PDB entry 9JXW | X-ray diffraction, 3.00 A resolution | chains A and B

[Chain A (and B)]
Molecule: PIN domain-containing protein
From: Sulfolobus islandicus REY15A
Notes: chain B of this document is another copy of the same molecule, construct and numbering; everything in this record applies to it too
UniProtKB: F0NH84 (F0NH84_SULIR); numbering as in UniProt (aligned over 1-417)
Amino-acid sequence (429 residues; each row starts with the number of its first residue):
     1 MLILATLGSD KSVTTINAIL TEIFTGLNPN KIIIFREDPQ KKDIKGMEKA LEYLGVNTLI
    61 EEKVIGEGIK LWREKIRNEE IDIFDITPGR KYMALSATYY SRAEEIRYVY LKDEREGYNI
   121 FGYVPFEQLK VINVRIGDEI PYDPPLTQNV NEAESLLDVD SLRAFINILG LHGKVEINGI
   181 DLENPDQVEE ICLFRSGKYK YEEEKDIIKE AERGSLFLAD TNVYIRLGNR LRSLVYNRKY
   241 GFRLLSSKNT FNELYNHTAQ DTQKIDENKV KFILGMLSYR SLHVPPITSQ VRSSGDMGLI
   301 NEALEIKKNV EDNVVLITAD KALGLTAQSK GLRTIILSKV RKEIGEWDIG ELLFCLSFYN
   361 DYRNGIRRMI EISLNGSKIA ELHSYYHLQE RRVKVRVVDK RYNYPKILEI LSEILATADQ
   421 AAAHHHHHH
Unresolved in the structure: 180-182, 260-261, 364-367, 421-429 (chain B: 261-263, 287-291, 364-367, 419-429)
Differences from the reference sequence: expression tag (418-429)
Disulfide bonds: Cys192-Cys355

[Chain A / chain B interface]
Residue-residue contacts (72):
  Asp10(A) with Arg115(B), salt bridge
  Ile69(A) with Ile132(B), hydrophobic
  Lys70(A) with Gly137(B)
  Thr87(A) with Lys91(B), hydrogen bond (backbone-side chain)
  Pro88(A) with Lys91(B)
  Gly89(A) with Lys91(B), hydrogen bond (backbone-side chain)
  Arg90(A) with Glu114(B)
  Lys91(A) with Thr87(B), hydrogen bond (side chain-backbone); Gly89(B), hydrogen bond (side chain-backbone); Tyr108(B)
  Tyr92(A) with Tyr110(B), hydrophobic
  Leu95(A) with Ile86(B), hydrophobic; Thr98(B); Val134(B), hydrophobic
  Thr98(A) with Tyr99(B)
  Tyr108(A) with Lys91(B); Tyr92(B); Leu95(B), hydrophobic
  Tyr110(A) with Ile69(B), hydrophobic; Tyr92(B), hydrophobic
  Glu114(A) with Arg90(B)
  Arg115(A) with Asp10(B), salt bridge
  Ile132(A) with Ile69(B), hydrophobic
  Val134(A) with Arg73(B); Tyr99(B)
  Ile136(A) with Tyr100(B), hydrogen bond (backbone-side chain)
  Gly137(A) with Arg73(B); Tyr100(B)
  Leu216(A) with Leu245(B), hydrophobic
  Tyr240(A) with Phe242(B); Pro285(B)
  Phe242(A) with Tyr240(B); Arg243(B)
  Arg243(A) with Phe242(B)
  Leu245(A) with Leu216(B), hydrophobic; Asp312(B)
  Ser246(A) with Val310(B); Glu311(B), hydrogen bond (backbone-backbone); Asp312(B), hydrogen bond (backbone-side chain)
  Lys248(A) with Lys307(B); Lys308(B); Asn309(B), hydrogen bond (backbone-backbone); Val310(B); Glu311(B)
  Tyr279(A) with Glu311(B)
  Pro285(A) with Tyr240(B), hydrophobic
  Pro286(A) with Arg213(B); Gly214(B)
  Ile287(A) with Glu311(B)
  Asp296(A) with Asn309(B)
  Glu302(A) with Asn309(B)
  Glu305(A) with Glu305(B); Asn309(B)
  Ile306(A) with Val310(B), hydrophobic
  Lys307(A) with Lys248(B), hydrogen bond (backbone-side chain)
  Lys308(A) with Lys248(B)
  Asn309(A) with Lys248(B), hydrogen bond (backbone-backbone); Asp296(B); Glu302(B); Glu305(B)
  Val310(A) with Ser246(B); Lys248(B); Ile306(B), hydrophobic
  Glu311(A) with Ser246(B), hydrogen bond (backbone-backbone); Lys248(B); Phe251(B); Tyr279(B); Val284(B); Arg292(B)
  Asp312(A) with Leu245(B); Ser246(B), hydrogen bond (side chain-backbone); Arg292(B)
Also at the interface, not in a pair above, chain A (56 interface residues in all): Ile86, Tyr99, Glu139, Arg213, Tyr236, Arg238, Gly241, Ser247, Phe251, Val284, Ser293, Ser294, Gly295, Asn313, Arg333, Gln420
Also at the interface, not in a pair above, chain B (55 interface residues in all): Glu37, Gly68, Lys70, Pro88, Tyr236, Arg238, Lys239, Gly241, Ser247, Pro286, Asn313

[Summary]
Chain A and chain B form an interface of 56 and 55 residues respectively; the contacts include 12 hydrogen
bonds and 2 salt bridges. Among the polar pairs are Asp10(A)-Arg115(B), Thr87(A)-Lys91(B) and
Gly89(A)-Lys91(B).
Both chains are PIN domain-containing protein (Sulfolobus islandicus REY15A). Entry 9JXW (Crystal structure of
SiRe_0806 from Sulfolobus islandicus) was determined by X-ray diffraction together with 9JXX from the same
study.
